PDB entry 4YOW | X-ray diffraction, 2.50 A resolution | chains A and E of the 6 polymer chains in the assembly

== Chain A (and E) ==
Protein: 3-5 exonuclease PhoExo I
Source organism: Pyrococcus horikoshii
Notes: chain E of this document is another copy of the same molecule, construct and numbering; everything in this record applies to it too
Reference sequence: A0A060P168 (A0A060P168_PYRHR); residue numbers follow UniProt; this construct covers 1-229
Chain sequence (233 residues; row label = number of the first residue in the row):
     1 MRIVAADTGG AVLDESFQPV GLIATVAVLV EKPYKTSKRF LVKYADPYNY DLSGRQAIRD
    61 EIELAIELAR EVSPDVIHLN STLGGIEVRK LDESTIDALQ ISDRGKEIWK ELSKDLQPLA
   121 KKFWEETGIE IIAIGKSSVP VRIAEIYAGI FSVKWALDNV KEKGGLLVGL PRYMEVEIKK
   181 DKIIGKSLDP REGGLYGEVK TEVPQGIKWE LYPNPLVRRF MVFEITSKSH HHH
Unresolved in the structure: 228-233
Sequence notes: engineered mutation Asn80 (Asp in A0A060P168); expression tag (230-233)
Reported in the primary citation:
  - binding site for the 7-nt DNA strand: Phe17, Arg55, Arg104, Lys136, Asn214
  - mutagenesis - D7N, A11F, E61Q, D80N, E145Q: abolished catalytic activity
  - mutagenesis - K136A, R172A: decreased catalytic activity
  - mutagenesis - N214L: decreased binding to DNA
  - mutagenesis - N214L: decreased binding to RNA
  - mutagenesis - N214L: decreased catalytic activity on RNA
  - mutagenesis - N214L: decreased catalytic activity on poly-dT

== Chain A / chain E interface ==
Residue-residue contacts (39; chain A residue first):
  Met1(A) - Ser16(E)
  Met1(A) - Leu216(E)  hydrophobic
  Ile3(A) - Pro215(E)  hydrophobic
  Lys32(A) - Glu210(E)  salt bridge
  Lys32(A) - Tyr212(E)
  Lys32(A) - Glu224(E)  salt bridge
  Pro33(A) - Glu210(E)
  Pro33(A) - Tyr212(E)
  Pro33(A) - Pro213(E)
  Tyr34(A) - Phe17(E)
  Tyr34(A) - Tyr212(E)  hydrophobic
  Tyr34(A) - Pro213(E)
  Tyr34(A) - Pro215(E)  hydrophobic
  Lys35(A) - Pro213(E)
  His78(A) - Leu216(E)
  Ile134(A) - Leu216(E)
  Gly135(A) - Arg218(E)
  Lys136(A) - Arg218(E)  hydrogen bond (backbone-side chain)
  Ser137(A) - Leu216(E)  hydrogen bond (side chain-backbone)
  Ser137(A) - Val217(E)
  Ser137(A) - Arg218(E)  hydrogen bond (backbone-backbone)
  Ser138(A) - Pro215(E)
  Ser138(A) - Arg218(E)  hydrogen bond (backbone-side chain)
  Val139(A) - Asn214(E)
  Val139(A) - Pro215(E)  hydrogen bond (backbone-backbone)
  Val139(A) - Arg218(E)
  Pro140(A) - Pro215(E)
  Arg142(A) - Arg218(E)
  Pro190(A) - Leu188(E)
  Pro190(A) - Pro190(E)
  Arg191(A) - Tyr173(E)
  Arg191(A) - Leu188(E)
  Arg191(A) - Asp189(E)
  Arg191(A) - Arg191(E)
  Arg191(A) - Arg219(E)
  Arg191(A) - Met221(E)
  Glu192(A) - Pro213(E)
  Glu192(A) - Arg218(E)  salt bridge
  Glu192(A) - Met221(E)
Interface residues without a listed pair, chain A (22 interface residues in all): Val141, Asp189, Gly193, Leu195
Interface residues without a listed pair, chain E (19 interface residues in all): Leu211

== Summary ==
22 residues of chain A face 19 of chain E across their interface, with 5 hydrogen bonds and 3 salt bridges.
Polar contacts include Lys32(A)-Glu210(E), Lys32(A)-Glu224(E) and Glu192(A)-Arg218(E). From the paper: a
binding site for the 7-nt DNA strand at Phe17(A), Arg55(A) and Arg104(A) among others; D7N, A11F and E61Q of
chain A, among others, abolish catalytic activity; 8 substitutions were tested in all.
Both chains are 3-5 exonuclease PhoExo I (Pyrococcus horikoshii). Entry 4YOW (Crystal structure of a trimeric
exonuclease PhoExo I from Pyrococcus horikoshii OT3 in complex with poly-dC) was determined by X-ray
diffraction (same publication as 4YOV, 4YOX and 4YOY).
